8J05 - chains A and F of the 8 polymer chains in the assembly; structure by electron microscopy, 2.70 A resolution.

== Chain A ==
Protein: Potassium voltage-gated channel subfamily KQT member 2
Organism: Homo sapiens
UniProtKB: O43526 (KCNQ2_HUMAN); residues 64-702 here = UniProt positions 64-702
Chain sequence (656 residues; row label = number of the first residue in the row):
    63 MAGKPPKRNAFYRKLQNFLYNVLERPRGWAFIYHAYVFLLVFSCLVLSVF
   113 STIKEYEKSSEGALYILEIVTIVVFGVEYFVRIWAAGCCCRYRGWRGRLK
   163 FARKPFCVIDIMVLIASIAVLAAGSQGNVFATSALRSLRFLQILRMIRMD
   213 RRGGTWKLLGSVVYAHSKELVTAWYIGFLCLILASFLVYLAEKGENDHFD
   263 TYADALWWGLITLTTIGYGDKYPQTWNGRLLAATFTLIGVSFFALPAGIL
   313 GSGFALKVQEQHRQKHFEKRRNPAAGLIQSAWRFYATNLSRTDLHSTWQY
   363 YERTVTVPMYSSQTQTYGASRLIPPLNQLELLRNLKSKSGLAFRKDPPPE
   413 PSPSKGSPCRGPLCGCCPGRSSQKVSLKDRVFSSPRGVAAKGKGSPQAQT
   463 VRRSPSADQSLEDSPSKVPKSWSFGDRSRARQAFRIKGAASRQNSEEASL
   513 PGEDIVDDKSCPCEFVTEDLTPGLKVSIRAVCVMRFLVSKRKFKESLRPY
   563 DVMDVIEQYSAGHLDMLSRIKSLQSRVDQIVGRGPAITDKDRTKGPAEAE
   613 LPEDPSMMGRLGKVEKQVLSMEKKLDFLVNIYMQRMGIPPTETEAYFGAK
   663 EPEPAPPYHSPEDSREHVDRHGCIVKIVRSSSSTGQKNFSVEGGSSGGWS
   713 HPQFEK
Not modelled in the structure: 63-69, 185-194, 368-536, 596-718
Sequence notes: initiating methionine (63); expression tag (703-718)
Reported in the primary citation:
  - contacts within the chain: Glu140-Arg210, Asp172-Arg210, Phe137-Arg210

== Chain F ==
Protein: Calmodulin-1
Organism: Homo sapiens
UniProtKB: P0DP23 (CALM1_HUMAN); numbering as in UniProt (aligned over 1-149)
Chain sequence (177 residues; numbered 1 to 177; the number before each row is that of its first residue):
     1 MADQLTEEQIAEFKEAFSLFDKDGDGTITTKELGTVMRSLGQNPTEAELQ
    51 DMINEVDADGNGTIDFPEFLTMMARKMKDTDSEEEIREAFRVFDKDGNGY
   101 ISAAELRHVMTNLGEKLTDEEVDEMIREADIDGDGQVNYEEFVQMMTAKL
   151 EGGSSGGLVPRGSGGSSGGHHHHHHHH
Not modelled in the structure: 1-5, 149-177
Sequence notes: expression tag (150-177)

== Interface between chain A and chain F ==
Contacting residue pairs - 77 pairs, chain A then chain F:
  Asn79(A) - Tyr100(F)  hydrogen bond
  Cys150(A) - Glu140(F)  hydrogen bond
  Cys151(A) - Gln144(F)
  Cys152(A) - Glu141(F)  hydrogen bond (side chain-backbone)
  Cys152(A) - Gln144(F)
  Cys152(A) - Met145(F)
  Glu330(A) - Arg91(F)  salt bridge
  Arg332(A) - Arg91(F)
  Arg332(A) - Val92(F)
  Arg333(A) - Val92(F)
  Arg333(A) - Phe93(F)
  Asn334(A) - Leu113(F)
  Ala336(A) - Ala89(F)
  Ala336(A) - Val92(F)  hydrophobic
  Ala336(A) - Phe93(F)  hydrophobic
  Ala337(A) - Phe93(F)
  Ala337(A) - Val109(F)  hydrophobic
  Ala337(A) - Leu113(F)  hydrophobic
  Gly338(A) - Leu113(F)
  Leu339(A) - Glu85(F)
  Leu339(A) - Ala89(F)  hydrophobic
  Ile340(A) - Ala89(F)
  Ile340(A) - Met110(F)  hydrophobic
  Ile340(A) - Met125(F)  hydrophobic
  Gln341(A) - Val109(F)  hydrogen bond (side chain-backbone)
  Gln341(A) - Met110(F)  hydrogen bond (side chain-backbone)
  Gln341(A) - Leu113(F)  hydrogen bond (side chain-backbone)
  Gln341(A) - Gly114(F)
  Gln341(A) - Glu115(F)  hydrogen bond (side chain-backbone)
  Gln341(A) - Lys116(F)
  Trp344(A) - Leu117(F)
  Trp344(A) - Glu121(F)
  Trp344(A) - Glu124(F)
  Trp344(A) - Met125(F)
  Trp344(A) - Glu128(F)
  Arg345(A) - Glu115(F)
  Arg345(A) - Lys116(F)  hydrogen bond (side chain-backbone)
  Arg345(A) - Leu117(F)
  Phe346(A) - Lys76(F)
  Tyr347(A) - Met146(F)  hydrophobic
  Asn350(A) - Lys76(F)  hydrogen bond
  Ser352(A) - Met146(F)
  Arg353(A) - Glu128(F)  salt bridge
  Leu356(A) - Glu124(F)
  Ser358(A) - Glu120(F)  hydrogen bond
  Ser358(A) - Glu124(F)
  Thr359(A) - Glu121(F)  hydrogen bond
  Tyr362(A) - Lys116(F)  hydrogen bond (side chain-backbone)
  Tyr362(A) - Leu117(F)  hydrophobic
  Tyr362(A) - Thr118(F)
  Tyr362(A) - Glu121(F)
  Thr366(A) - Leu40(F)
  Thr366(A) - Gly41(F)
  Val367(A) - Leu40(F)
  Val538(A) - Glu12(F)
  Val538(A) - Ala16(F)  hydrophobic
  Ser539(A) - Leu19(F)
  Ala542(A) - Phe69(F)  hydrophobic
  Ala542(A) - Met73(F)  hydrophobic
  Val543(A) - Met37(F)  hydrophobic
  Val543(A) - Leu40(F)  hydrophobic
  Val545(A) - Met72(F)  hydrophobic
  Val545(A) - Met73(F)  hydrophobic
  Met546(A) - Met52(F)  hydrophobic
  Met546(A) - Val56(F)  hydrophobic
  Leu549(A) - Glu55(F)
  Leu549(A) - Met72(F)  hydrophobic
  Leu549(A) - Arg75(F)
  Val550(A) - Met52(F)  hydrophobic
  Val550(A) - Glu55(F)
  Lys552(A) - Ser82(F)
  Lys552(A) - Glu85(F)
  Arg553(A) - Asn54(F)  hydrogen bond (side chain-backbone)
  Arg553(A) - Glu55(F)  salt bridge
  Phe555(A) - Glu85(F)
  Phe555(A) - Ala89(F)  hydrophobic
  Leu559(A) - Glu88(F)
Also at the interface, not in a pair above, chain A (47 interface residues in all): Asn83, Arg153, Ser342, Leu351, Tyr363, Arg541, Arg547, Lys556
Also at the interface, not in a pair above, chain F (50 interface residues in all): Gln9, Phe13, Ser39, Ile64, Thr80, Phe90, Asn98, Thr111, Asn138

== Overview ==
The interface between chain A and chain F involves 47 residues on one side and 50 on the other; the contacts
include 13 hydrogen bonds and 3 salt bridges. Polar pairs include Glu330(A)-Arg91(F), Arg353(A)-Glu128(F) and
Arg553(A)-Glu55(F). From the paper: contacts within the chain involving Arg210(A), Glu140(A) and Asp172(A)
among others.
Here chain A is Potassium voltage-gated channel subfamily KQT member 2 and chain F is Calmodulin-1, both from
Homo sapiens. Entry 8J05 (Human KCNQ2-CaM complex in the presence of PIP2) was determined by electron
microscopy (same publication as 8J00, 8J01, 8J02, 8J03, 8J04 and 8W4U).
